PDB entry 6YYS | electron microscopy, 3.08 A resolution | chains D and E of the 6 polymer chains in the assembly

[Chain D]
Molecule: DNA-directed RNA polymerase subunit beta'
From: Mycolicibacterium smegmatis MC2 155
Notes: EC 2.7.7.6
Reference sequence: A0QS66 (RPOC_MYCS2); residue numbers follow UniProt; this construct covers 1-1317
Sequence (1317 residues; each row starts with the number of its first residue):
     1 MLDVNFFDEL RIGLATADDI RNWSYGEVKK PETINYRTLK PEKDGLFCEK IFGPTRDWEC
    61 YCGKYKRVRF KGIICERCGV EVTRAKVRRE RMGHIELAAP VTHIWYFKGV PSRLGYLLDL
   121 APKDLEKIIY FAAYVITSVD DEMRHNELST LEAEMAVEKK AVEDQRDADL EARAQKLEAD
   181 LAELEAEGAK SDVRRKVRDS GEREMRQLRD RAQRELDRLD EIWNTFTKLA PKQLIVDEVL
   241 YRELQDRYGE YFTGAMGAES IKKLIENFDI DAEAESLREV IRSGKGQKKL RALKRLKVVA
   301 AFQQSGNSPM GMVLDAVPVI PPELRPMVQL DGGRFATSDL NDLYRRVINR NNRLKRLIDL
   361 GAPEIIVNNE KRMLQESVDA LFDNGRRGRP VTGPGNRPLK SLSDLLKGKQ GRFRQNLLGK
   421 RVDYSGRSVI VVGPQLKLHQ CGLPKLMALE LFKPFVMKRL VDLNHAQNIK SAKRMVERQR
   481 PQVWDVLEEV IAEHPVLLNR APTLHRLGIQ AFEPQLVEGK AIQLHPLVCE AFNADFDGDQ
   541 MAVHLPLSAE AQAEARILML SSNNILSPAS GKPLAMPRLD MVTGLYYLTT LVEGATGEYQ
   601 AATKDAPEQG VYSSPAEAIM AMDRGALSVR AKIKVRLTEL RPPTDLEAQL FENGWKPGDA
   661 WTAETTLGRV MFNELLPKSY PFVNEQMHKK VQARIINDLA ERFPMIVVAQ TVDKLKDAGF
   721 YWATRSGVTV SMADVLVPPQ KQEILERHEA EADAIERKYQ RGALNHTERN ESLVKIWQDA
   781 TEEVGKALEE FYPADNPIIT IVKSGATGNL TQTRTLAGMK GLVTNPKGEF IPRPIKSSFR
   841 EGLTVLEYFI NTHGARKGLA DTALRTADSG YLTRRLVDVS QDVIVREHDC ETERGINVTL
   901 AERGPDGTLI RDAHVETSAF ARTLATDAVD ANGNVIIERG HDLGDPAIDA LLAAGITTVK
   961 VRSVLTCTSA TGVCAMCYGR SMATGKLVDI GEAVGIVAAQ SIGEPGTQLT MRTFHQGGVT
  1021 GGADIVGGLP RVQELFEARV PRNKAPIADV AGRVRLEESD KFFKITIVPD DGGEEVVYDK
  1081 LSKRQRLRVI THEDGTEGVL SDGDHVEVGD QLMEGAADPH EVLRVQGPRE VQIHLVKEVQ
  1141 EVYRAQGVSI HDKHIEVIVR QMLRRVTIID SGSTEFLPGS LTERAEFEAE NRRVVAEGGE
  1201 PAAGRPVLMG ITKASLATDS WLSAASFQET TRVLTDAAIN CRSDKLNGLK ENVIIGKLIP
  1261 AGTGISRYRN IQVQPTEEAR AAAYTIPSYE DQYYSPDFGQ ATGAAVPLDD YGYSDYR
Unresolved in the structure: 1-5, 1284-1317
Ion coordination: Zn2+ site 1: Cys-60, Cys-62, Cys-75, Cys-78; Mg2+: Asp-535, Asp-537, Asp-539 (shared with 1 residue of chain H); Zn2+ site 2: Cys-890, Cys-967, Cys-974, Cys-977
Swiss-Prot annotation at these positions:
  - binding site (Zn(2+)): Cys-60, Cys-62, Cys-75, Cys-78, Cys-890, Cys-967, Cys-974, Cys-977
  - binding site (Mg(2+)): Asp-535, Asp-537, Asp-539

[Chain E]
Molecule: DNA-directed RNA polymerase subunit omega
From: Mycolicibacterium smegmatis MC2 155
Notes: EC 2.7.7.6
Reference sequence: A0QWT1 (RPOZ_MYCS2); residues 1-107 here = UniProt positions 1-107
Sequence (107 residues; each row starts with the number of its first residue):
     1 MSTPHADAQL NAADDLGIDS SAASAYDTPL GITNPPIDEL LSRASSKYAL VIYAAKRARQ
    61 INDYYNQLGD GILEYVGPLV EPGLQEKPLS IALREIHGDL LEHTEGE
Unresolved in the structure: 1-23, 107

[Chain D / chain E interface]
Residue-residue contacts (72):
  Lys-437(D) / Leu-30(E)
  His-439(D) / Leu-30(E)  hydrogen bond (side chain-backbone)
  Arg-459(D) / Gln-85(E)
  Glu-489(D) / Leu-84(E)
  Glu-489(D) / Gln-85(E)
  Glu-489(D) / Lys-87(E)
  Val-490(D) / Lys-87(E)  hydrogen bond (backbone-side chain)
  Ala-492(D) / Lys-87(E)  hydrogen bond (backbone-side chain)
  Glu-493(D) / Glu-86(E)
  Glu-493(D) / Ser-90(E)  hydrogen bond
  His-494(D) / Lys-87(E)
  Glu-513(D) / Ile-32(E)
  Glu-550(D) / Val-51(E)
  Glu-550(D) / Ala-55(E)
  Glu-550(D) / Arg-59(E)  salt bridge
  Gln-552(D) / Leu-89(E)
  Ala-553(D) / Val-51(E)  hydrophobic
  Ala-553(D) / Leu-89(E)
  Glu-554(D) / Val-51(E)
  Arg-556(D) / Ile-32(E)  hydrogen bond (side chain-backbone)
  Arg-556(D) / Ser-90(E)  hydrogen bond
  Arg-556(D) / Leu-93(E)
  Ile-557(D) / Ile-37(E)  hydrophobic
  Ile-557(D) / Leu-50(E)  hydrophobic
  Leu-558(D) / Lys-47(E)
  Leu-558(D) / Tyr-48(E)  hydrophobic
  Pro-704(D) / Asp-38(E)
  Met-705(D) / Asp-38(E)  hydrogen bond (backbone-side chain)
  Ile-706(D) / Pro-29(E)  hydrophobic
  Val-707(D) / Tyr-26(E)  hydrophobic
  Gln-710(D) / Tyr-26(E)
  Gln-710(D) / Asp-27(E)  hydrogen bond (side chain-backbone)
  Lys-714(D) / Asp-27(E)  salt bridge
  Thr-984(D) / Lys-47(E)
  Asp-989(D) / Ser-46(E)
  Asp-989(D) / Lys-47(E)
  Asp-989(D) / Tyr-48(E)
  Ile-990(D) / Tyr-48(E)
  Glu-992(D) / Lys-47(E)  salt bridge
  Glu-992(D) / Tyr-48(E)  hydrogen bond
  Gly-1262(D) / Tyr-48(E)
  Thr-1263(D) / Tyr-48(E)
  Thr-1263(D) / Val-51(E)
  Thr-1263(D) / Ile-52(E)
  Arg-1267(D) / Glu-105(E)
  Arg-1267(D) / Gly-106(E)  hydrogen bond (backbone-backbone)
  Tyr-1268(D) / Ser-46(E)  hydrogen bond
  Tyr-1268(D) / Tyr-48(E)  hydrophobic
  Tyr-1268(D) / Ala-49(E)  hydrophobic
  Tyr-1268(D) / Ile-52(E)
  Asn-1270(D) / Glu-105(E)
  Asn-1270(D) / Gly-106(E)  hydrogen bond (backbone-backbone)
  Ile-1271(D) / Ile-52(E)  hydrophobic
  Ile-1271(D) / Lys-56(E)  hydrogen bond (backbone-side chain)
  Ile-1271(D) / Thr-104(E)
  Gln-1272(D) / Glu-102(E)
  Gln-1272(D) / His-103(E)
  Gln-1272(D) / Thr-104(E)  hydrogen bond (backbone-backbone)
  Val-1273(D) / Tyr-53(E)  hydrophobic
  Val-1273(D) / Lys-56(E)
  Val-1273(D) / Gln-60(E)
  Val-1273(D) / Glu-102(E)
  Gln-1274(D) / Leu-101(E)
  Gln-1274(D) / Glu-102(E)  hydrogen bond (backbone-backbone)
  Pro-1275(D) / Val-76(E)  hydrophobic
  Pro-1275(D) / Leu-79(E)  hydrophobic
  Pro-1275(D) / Leu-100(E)
  Pro-1275(D) / Leu-101(E)  hydrophobic
  Thr-1276(D) / Leu-100(E)
  Thr-1276(D) / Leu-101(E)
  Ala-1279(D) / Leu-79(E)  hydrophobic
  Arg-1280(D) / Val-76(E)
Also at the interface, not in a pair above, chain D (48 interface residues in all): Gln-440, Ile-491, Ala-549, Leu-560, Ser-562, Asn-563, Lys-678, Ser-1266, Arg-1269
Also at the interface, not in a pair above, chain E (45 interface residues in all): Ala-25, Thr-28, Gly-31, Thr-33, Asn-34, Pro-36, Ser-45, Ala-58, Glu-74, Tyr-75

[Overview]
Chain D and chain E form an interface of 48 and 45 residues respectively, with 15 hydrogen bonds and 3 salt
bridges. Polar contacts include Glu-550(D)/Arg-59(E), Lys-714(D)/Asp-27(E) and Glu-992(D)/Lys-47(E). UniProt
lists 8 Zn2+-binding residues and 3 Mg2+-binding residues on chain D.
Here chain D is DNA-directed RNA polymerase subunit beta' and chain E is DNA-directed RNA polymerase subunit
omega, both from Mycolicibacterium smegmatis MC2 155. Entry 6YYS (Structure of Mycobacterium smegmatis HelD
protein in complex with RNA polymerase core - State II, primary ...) was determined by electron microscopy
(same publication as 6YXU and 6VSX).
